Entry 5JVJ (X-ray diffraction, 2.90 A resolution); this record covers chains A and B.

Chain A (and B):
Protein: Pyruvate, phosphate dikinase, chloroplastic
Source organism: Flaveria trinervia
Notes: EC 2.7.9.1; chain B of this document is another copy of the same molecule, construct and numbering; everything in this record applies to it too
UniProt: P22221 (PPDK_FLATR); residues 1-874 here correspond to UniProt positions 80-953 (UniProt number = residue number + 79)
Chain sequence (874 residues; row label = number of the first residue in the row):
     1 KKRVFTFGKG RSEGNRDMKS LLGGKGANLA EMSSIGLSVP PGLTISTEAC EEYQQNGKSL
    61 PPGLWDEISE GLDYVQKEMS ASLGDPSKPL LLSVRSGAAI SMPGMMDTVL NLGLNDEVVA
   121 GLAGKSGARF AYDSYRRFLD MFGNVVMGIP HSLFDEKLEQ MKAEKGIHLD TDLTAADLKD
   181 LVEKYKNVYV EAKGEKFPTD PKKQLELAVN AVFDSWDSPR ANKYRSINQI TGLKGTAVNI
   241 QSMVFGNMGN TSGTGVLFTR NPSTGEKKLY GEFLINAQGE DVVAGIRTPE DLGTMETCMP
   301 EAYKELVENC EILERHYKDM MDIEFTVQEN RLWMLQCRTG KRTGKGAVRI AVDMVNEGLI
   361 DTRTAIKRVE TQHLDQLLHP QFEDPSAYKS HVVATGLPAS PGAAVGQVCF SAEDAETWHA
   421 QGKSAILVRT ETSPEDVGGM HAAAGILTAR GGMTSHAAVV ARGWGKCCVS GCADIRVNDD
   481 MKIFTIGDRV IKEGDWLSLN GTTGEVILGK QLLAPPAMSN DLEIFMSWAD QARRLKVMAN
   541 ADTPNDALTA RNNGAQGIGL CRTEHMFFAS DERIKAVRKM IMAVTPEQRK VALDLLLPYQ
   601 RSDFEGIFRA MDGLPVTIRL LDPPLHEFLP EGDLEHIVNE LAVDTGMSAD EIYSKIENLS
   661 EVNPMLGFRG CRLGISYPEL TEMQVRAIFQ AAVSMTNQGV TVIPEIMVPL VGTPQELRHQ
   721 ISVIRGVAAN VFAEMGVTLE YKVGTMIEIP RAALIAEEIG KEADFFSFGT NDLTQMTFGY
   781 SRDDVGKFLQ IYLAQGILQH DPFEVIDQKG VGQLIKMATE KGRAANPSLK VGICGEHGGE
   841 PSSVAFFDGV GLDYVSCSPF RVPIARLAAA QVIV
Not modelled in the structure: 103-106, 165-169 (chain B: 1, 18-22, 47-65, 83-87, 101-106, 120-124, 163-166, 192-198, 216-236, 631-632, 645-646)
Metal / ion sites: Mg2+: Glu748, Asp772 (together with phosphoenolpyruvate)
Ligand contacts: phosphoenolpyruvate (PEP): Leu560, Arg562, Glu564, Arg619, Asp622, Arg669, Met746, Glu748, Gly769, Thr770, Asn771, Asp772, Arg782, Cys834, Gly835
Curated features (UniProtKB/Swiss-Prot):
  - active site: His456 (Tele-phosphohistidine intermediate), Cys834 (Proton donor)
  - binding site (substrate): Arg562, Arg619, Glu748, Gly769, Thr770, Asn771, Asp772
  - binding site (Mg(2+)): Glu748, Asp772
  - modified residue: Thr454 (Phosphothreonine)
What the authors report for this chain:
  - conformationally variable residues (domain motion): Leu112 to Asn115, Glu195 to Asp200
  - catalytic residues: His456
  - post-translational modification sites: His456 (from molecular simulation)

Interface between chain A and chain B:
Pairs across the interface (99):
  Asn658(A) with Lys787(B), hydrogen bond (backbone-side chain)
  Ser660(A) with Lys787(B)
  Glu661(A) with Asp784(B); Lys787(B)
  Val662(A) with Val662(B); Pro664(B); Asp783(B); Asp784(B), hydrogen bond (backbone-side chain)
  Asn663(A) with Asn663(B); Pro664(B); Met665(B), hydrogen bond (side chain-backbone); Ser781(B), hydrogen bond; Asp783(B); Asp784(B), hydrogen bond (backbone-side chain)
  Pro664(A) with Val662(B); Asn663(B)
  Met665(A) with Asn663(B), hydrogen bond (backbone-side chain)
  Leu666(A) with Leu666(B), hydrophobic; Gln775(B); Gly779(B); Tyr780(B); Ser781(B), hydrogen bond (backbone-backbone)
  Phe668(A) with Lys787(B); Phe788(B), hydrophobic
  Cys671(A) with Tyr792(B)
  Arg672(A) with Phe778(B), hydrogen bond (side chain-backbone); Gly779(B), hydrogen bond (side chain-backbone); Tyr780(B); Phe788(B); Tyr792(B)
  Ile675(A) with Tyr792(B); Ile797(B), hydrophobic
  Ser676(A) with Phe788(B); Ile791(B)
  Thr713(A) with Ile797(B)
  Gln715(A) with Gly796(B); Ile797(B)
  Glu716(A) with Tyr792(B), hydrogen bond; Ile797(B)
  His719(A) with Gln795(B), hydrogen bond
  Ile749(A) with Thr777(B); Phe778(B)
  Pro750(A) with Met776(B); Thr777(B)
  Arg751(A) with Thr777(B), hydrogen bond (backbone-backbone); Phe778(B); Asp807(B), salt bridge; Lys809(B)
  Leu754(A) with Gly810(B); Gln813(B); Leu814(B), hydrophobic
  Ile755(A) with Lys809(B)
  Gln775(A) with Leu666(B)
  Met776(A) with Pro750(B); Met776(B); Gly779(B)
  Thr777(A) with Ile749(B); Pro750(B); Arg751(B), hydrogen bond (backbone-backbone)
  Phe778(A) with Arg672(B), hydrogen bond (backbone-side chain); Ile749(B); Arg751(B)
  Gly779(A) with Leu666(B); Arg672(B), hydrogen bond (backbone-side chain); Met776(B)
  Tyr780(A) with Leu666(B); Arg672(B)
  Ser781(A) with Asn663(B); Leu666(B), hydrogen bond (backbone-backbone)
  Asp783(A) with Asn663(B)
  Asp784(A) with Glu661(B); Val662(B), hydrogen bond (side chain-backbone); Asn663(B), hydrogen bond (side chain-backbone)
  Lys787(A) with Asn658(B), hydrogen bond (side chain-backbone); Ser660(B); Phe668(B)
  Phe788(A) with Phe668(B), hydrophobic; Arg672(B)
  Ile791(A) with Ser676(B)
  Tyr792(A) with Cys671(B); Arg672(B); Ile675(B); Glu716(B), hydrogen bond
  Gln795(A) with His719(B), hydrogen bond
  Gly796(A) with Gln715(B)
  Ile797(A) with Ile675(B), hydrophobic; Thr713(B); Gln715(B); Glu716(B)
  Asp807(A) with Arg751(B), salt bridge
  Lys809(A) with Arg751(B); Ile755(B); Glu758(B), salt bridge
  Gly810(A) with Leu754(B)
  Gln813(A) with Leu754(B); Met817(B); Lys821(B)
  Leu814(A) with Leu754(B), hydrophobic
  Lys821(A) with Gln813(B)
Other interface residues (no listed pair), chain A (49 interface residues in all): Leu659, Gly667, Leu798, Gln799, Met817
Other interface residues (no listed pair), chain B (50 interface residues in all): Leu659, Gly667, Leu798, Gln799

Overview:
49 residues of chain A face 50 of chain B across their interface, with 21 hydrogen bonds and 3 salt bridges.
Polar contacts include Arg751(A)-Asp807(B), Lys809(A)-Glu758(B) and Asn658(A)-Lys787(B). Bound to chain A:
phosphoenolpyruvate. From the paper: the catalytic residue His456(A); a modification site at His456(A).
Chain A and chain B are both Pyruvate, phosphate dikinase, chloroplastic (Flaveria trinervia); the structure,
C4-type pyruvate phosphate dikinase: different conformational states of the nucleotide binding domain in the
dimer, was determined by X-ray diffraction together with 5JVL and 5JVN from the same study.
